Entry 7OLV (X-ray diffraction, 2.13 A resolution); this record covers chain A.

# Chain A
Name: Tyrosine-protein kinase Mer
From: Homo sapiens
Notes: EC 2.7.10.1; fragment: kinase domain (571-864)
Reference sequence: Q12866 (MERTK_HUMAN); numbering as in UniProt (aligned over 571-864)
Sequence (298 residues; row label = number of the first residue in the row):
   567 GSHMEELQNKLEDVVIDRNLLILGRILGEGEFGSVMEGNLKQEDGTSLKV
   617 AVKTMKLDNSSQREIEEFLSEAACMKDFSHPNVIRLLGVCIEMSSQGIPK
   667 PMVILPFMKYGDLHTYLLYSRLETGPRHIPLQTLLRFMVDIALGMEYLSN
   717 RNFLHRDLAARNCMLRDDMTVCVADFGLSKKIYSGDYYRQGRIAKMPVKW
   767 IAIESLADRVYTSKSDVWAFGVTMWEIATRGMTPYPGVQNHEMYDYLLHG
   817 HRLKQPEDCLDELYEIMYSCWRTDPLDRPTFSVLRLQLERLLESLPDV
Not modelled in the structure: 622-625, 744-762, 863-864
Construct notes: expression tag (567-570); engineered mutation Arg591 (Lys in Q12866), Arg693 (Lys in Q12866), Arg702 (Lys in Q12866), Arg856 (Lys in Q12866)
Curated features (UniProtKB/Swiss-Prot):
  - active site: Asp723 (Proton acceptor)
  - binding site (ATP): Leu593 to Val601, Lys615
  - modified residue (Phosphotyrosine): Tyr749, Tyr753, Tyr754
  - natural variant: Ser661 (S661C: In RP38), Ala708 (A708S: In a head &)
Small-molecule neighbours: VK2 (4-[4-[5-[imidazo[1,2-a]pyridin-6-ylmethyl(methyl)amino]-1,3,4-oxadiazol-2-yl]-3-methyl-phenyl]-2,5-dimethyl-pyrazole-3-carbonitrile): Val601, Ala617, Lys619, Met621, Phe634, Glu637, Ala638, Met641, Ile650, Leu652, Val655, Val669, Leu671, Pro672, Phe673, Met674, Met730, Ala740, Asp741, Phe742

# Summary
Chain A binds compound VK2. UniProt lists active-site residue Asp723 and 10 ATP-binding residues.
Chain A is Tyrosine-protein kinase Mer (Homo sapiens); the structure, MerTK kinase domain with type 1.5
inhibitor containing a di-methyl, cyano pyrazole group, was determined by X-ray diffraction, deposited
together with 7OLS and 7OLX.
